8GRF - chains B and C of the 4 polymer chains in the assembly; structure by X-ray diffraction, 2.53 A resolution.

== Chain B ==
Molecule: Citrate synthase
From: Saccharomyces cerevisiae
Reference sequence: A0A6A5Q445 (A0A6A5Q445_YEASX); residues 1-460 here = UniProt positions 1-460
Sequence (460 residues; numbered 1 to 460; the number before each row is that of its first residue):
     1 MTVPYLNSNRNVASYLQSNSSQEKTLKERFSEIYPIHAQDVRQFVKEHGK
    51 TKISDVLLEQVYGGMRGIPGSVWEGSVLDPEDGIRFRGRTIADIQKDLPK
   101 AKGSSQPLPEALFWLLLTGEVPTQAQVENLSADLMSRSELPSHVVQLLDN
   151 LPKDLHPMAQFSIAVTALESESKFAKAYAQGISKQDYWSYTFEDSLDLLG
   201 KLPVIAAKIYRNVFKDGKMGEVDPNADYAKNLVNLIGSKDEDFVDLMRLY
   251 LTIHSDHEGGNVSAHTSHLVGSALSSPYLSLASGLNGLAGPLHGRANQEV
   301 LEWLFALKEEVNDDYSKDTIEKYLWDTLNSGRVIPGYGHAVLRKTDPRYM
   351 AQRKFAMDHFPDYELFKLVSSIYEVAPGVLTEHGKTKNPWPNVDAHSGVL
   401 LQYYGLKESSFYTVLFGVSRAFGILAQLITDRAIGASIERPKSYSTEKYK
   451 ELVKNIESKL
Not modelled in the structure: 1-21

== Chain C ==
Molecule: F-box protein UCC1
From: Saccharomyces cerevisiae
Sequence (369 residues; row label = number of the first residue in the row):
     1 MNQSDSSLMDLPLEIHLSLLEYVPNELRAVNKYFYVLHNHSYKEKSLAWI
    51 AEDNYIWAVVKHSLCLYVKSLDPLRQHAREIIQETKEPGFNVPLCMTKYI
   101 ADSWYIVYNALQYPGKIINMGWDKYTKSQDLNGSDSTSNFNSRPKERTLM
   151 QSLTALPVNFWSRKKDEPTPVNVWFYVKNAHVARYIPKIITEIGICNYGP
   201 KQIVASAGYINELITSEGIYCVNLGHLPRLYDEQIFEGTGTTHLPLELKA
   251 IDRTDSDVCINSDLVLLGYDFIPYQISKPWLLFRIEPVNSIEAIFNYSEC
   301 SFSYQFAWSLACLQSEEKISFPRDTIIGHGLPYKPSKLIRIFVYKHPEQK
   351 QDLGQEIALPNWNTPYLRR
Not modelled in the structure: 1-4, 125-143, 328-332
From the paper describing this entry:
  - mutagenesis - R184A/Y185A, K345A: increased stability with Citrate synthase (chain B)

== Interface between chain B and chain C ==
Residue-residue contacts (15):
  S136(B) - R229(C)
  E139(B) - K164(C)  salt bridge
  K176(B) - A205(C)
  K176(B) - S206(C)
  A179(B) - K188(C)
  A179(B) - G208(C)
  Q180(B) - P187(C)
  Q180(B) - K188(C)
  Q180(B) - I190(C)
  Q180(B) - I203(C)
  Q180(B) - A205(C)
  Q180(B) - R253(C)
  G181(B) - R253(C)
  I182(B) - R253(C)
  Y190(B) - I203(C)
Interface residues without a listed pair, chain B (9 interface residues in all): Q146
Interface residues without a listed pair, chain C (12 interface residues in all): A207, H346
From the paper, about this interface:
  - hot spots on chain B (mutagenesis) - D154A, E309A, S409A/S410A: decreased binding to F-box protein UCC1 (chain C)
  - hot spots on chain C (mutagenesis) - R184A/Y185A, E212A, K345A: decreased binding to Citrate synthase (chain B)

== Summary ==
9 residues of chain B and 12 residues of chain C are in contact; the contacts include 1 salt bridge. Its one
salt-bridged contact is E139(B)-K164(C). The paper reports that D154A, E309A and S409A/S410A of chain B reduce
binding to F-box protein UCC1 (chain C); R184A/Y185A, E212A and K345A of chain C reduce binding to Citrate
synthase (chain B).
Chain B is Citrate synthase and chain C is F-box protein UCC1, both from Saccharomyces cerevisiae; the
structure, Crystal structure of F-box protein in the ternary complex with adaptor protein Skp1(DL) and its
substrate, was determined by X-ray diffraction, deposited together with 8GQZ, 8GR9 and 8GRE.
